PDB entry 6RYI | X-ray diffraction, 2.69 A resolution | chains B and G of the 4 polymer chains in the assembly

[Chain B]
Name: Protein WUSCHEL
From: Arabidopsis thaliana
UniProt: Q9SB92 (WUS_ARATH); numbering as in UniProt (aligned over 34-103)
Chain sequence (76 residues; row label = number of the first residue in the row):
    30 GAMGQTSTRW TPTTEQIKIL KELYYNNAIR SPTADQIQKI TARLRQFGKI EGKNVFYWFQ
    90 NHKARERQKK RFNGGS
Not modelled in the structure: 30-36, 96-105
Construct notes: expression tag (30-33, 104-105)
UniProt features mapped onto this chain:
  - DNA-binding region: Gln34 to Lys99 (Homeobox)
  - mutagenesis: Pro41 (P41L: In wus-3; weak allele in which meristem stem cells are misspecified and appear to undergo differentiation)
What the authors report for this chain:
  - binding site for the 16-nt DNA strand: Arg38, Tyr86, Arg94
  - binding site for the 16-nt DNA strand (chain G): Arg38
  - mutagenesis - T35R, S36R: unchanged binding to TGAA probe
  - mutagenesis - R94K (40-fold): decreased binding to TGAA probe
  - mutagenesis - T35R, S36R, R94K: increased binding to TAAT probe

[Chain G]
Molecule: 16-nt DNA strand
Sequence (16 nucleotides; row label = number of the first residue in the row):
     1 CCCATCACGT GACGAC

[Chain B / chain G interface]
Residue-residue contacts (6; chain B residue first):
  Arg38(B) - DA7(G)  base contact
  Arg38(B) - DC8(G)  hydrogen bond to the sugar
  Arg38(B) - DG9(G)  hydrogen bond to the sugar
  Gln89(B) - DC2(G)  base contact
  Gln89(B) - DC3(G)  base contact
  Arg94(B) - DT5(G)  base contact
Also at the interface, not in a pair above, chain B (4 interface residues in all): Lys92

[Summary]
Chain B and chain G form an interface of 4 and 6 residues respectively, with 2 hydrogen bonds. Polar pairs
include Arg38(B)-DC8(G) and Arg38(B)-DG9(G). The paper reports a binding site for the 16-nt DNA strand at
Arg38(B), Tyr86(B) and Arg94(B); T35R, S36R and R94K of chain B increase binding to TAAT probe.
Chain B is Protein WUSCHEL (Arabidopsis thaliana) and chain G is a 16-nt DNA strand; the structure, WUS-HD
bound to G-Box DNA, was determined by X-ray diffraction together with 6RY3, 6RYD and 6RYL from the same study.
